PDB entry 7NS3 | electron microscopy, 3.50 A resolution | chains 5 and 9 of the 6 polymer chains in the assembly

# Chain 5
Molecule: Vacuolar import and degradation protein 28
Source organism: Saccharomyces cerevisiae (strain ATCC 204508 / S288c)
Reference sequence: P40547 (VID28_YEAST); residue numbers follow UniProt; this construct covers 1-921
Sequence (921 residues; row label = number of the first residue in the row):
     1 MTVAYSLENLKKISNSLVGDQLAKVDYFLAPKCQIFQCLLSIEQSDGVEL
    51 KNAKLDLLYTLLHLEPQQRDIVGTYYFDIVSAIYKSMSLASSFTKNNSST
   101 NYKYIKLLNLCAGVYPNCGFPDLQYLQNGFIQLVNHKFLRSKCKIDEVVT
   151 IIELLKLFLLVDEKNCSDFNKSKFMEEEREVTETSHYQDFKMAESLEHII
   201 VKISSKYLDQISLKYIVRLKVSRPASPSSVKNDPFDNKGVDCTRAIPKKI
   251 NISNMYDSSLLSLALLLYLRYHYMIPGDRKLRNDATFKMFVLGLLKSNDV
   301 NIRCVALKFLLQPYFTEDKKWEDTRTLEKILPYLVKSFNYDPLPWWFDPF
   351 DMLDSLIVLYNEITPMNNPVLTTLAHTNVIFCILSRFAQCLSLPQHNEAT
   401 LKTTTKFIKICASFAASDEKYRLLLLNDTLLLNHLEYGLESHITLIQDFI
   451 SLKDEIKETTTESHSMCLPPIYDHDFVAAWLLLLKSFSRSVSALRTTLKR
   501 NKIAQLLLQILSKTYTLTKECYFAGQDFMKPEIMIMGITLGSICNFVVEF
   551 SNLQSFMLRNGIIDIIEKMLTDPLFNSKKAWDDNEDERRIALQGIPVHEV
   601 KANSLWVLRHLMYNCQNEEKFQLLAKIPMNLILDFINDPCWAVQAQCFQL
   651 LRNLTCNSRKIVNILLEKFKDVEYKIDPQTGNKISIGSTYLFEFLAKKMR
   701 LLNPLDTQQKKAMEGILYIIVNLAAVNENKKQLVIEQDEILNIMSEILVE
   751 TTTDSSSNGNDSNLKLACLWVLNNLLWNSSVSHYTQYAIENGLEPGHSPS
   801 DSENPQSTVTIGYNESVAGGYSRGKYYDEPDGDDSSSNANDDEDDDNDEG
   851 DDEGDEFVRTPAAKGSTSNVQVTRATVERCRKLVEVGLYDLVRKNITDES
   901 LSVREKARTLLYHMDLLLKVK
Not modelled in the structure: 1-3, 165-186, 220-233, 670-690, 777-872, 919-921

# Chain 9
Molecule: Protein FYV10
Source organism: Saccharomyces cerevisiae
Reference sequence: A0A6A5PZU1 (A0A6A5PZU1_YEASX); residues 1-516 here = UniProt positions 1-516
Sequence (516 residues; row label = number of the first residue in the row):
     1 MAEKSIFNEPDVDFHLKLNQQLFHIPYELLSKRIKHTQAVINKETKSLHE
    51 HTAALNQIFEHNDVEHDELALAKITEMIRKVDHIERFLNTQIKSYCQILN
   101 RIKKRLEFFHELKDIKSQNSGTSHNGNNEGTRTKLIQWYQSYTNILIGDY
   151 LTRNNPIKYNSETKDHWNSGVVFLKQSQLDDLIDYDVLLEANRISTSLLH
   201 ERNLLPLISWINENKKTLTKKSSILEFQARLQEYIELLKVDNYTDAIVCF
   251 QRFLLPFVKSNFTDLKLASGLLIFIKYCNDQKPTSSTSSGFDTEEIKSQS
   301 LPMKKDRIFQHFFHKSLPRITSKPAVNTTDYDKSSLINLQSGDFERYLNL
   351 LDDQRWSVLNDLFLSDFYSMYGISQNDPLLIYLSLGISSLKTRDCLHPSD
   401 DENGNQETETATTAEKEVEDLQLFTLHSLKRKNCPVCSETFKPITQALPF
   451 AHHIQSQLFENPILLPNGNVYDSKKLKKLAKTLKKQNLISLNPGQIMDPV
   501 DMKIFCESDSIKMYPT
Not modelled in the structure: 1-186, 218-223, 281-303, 323-342, 372-516

# How chain 5 and chain 9 interact
Pairs across the interface (23; chain 5 residue first):
  Asp70(5) - Arg319(9)
  Ile71(5) - Arg319(9)  hydrogen bond (backbone-side chain)
  Val72(5) - Thr321(9)  hydrogen bond (backbone-side chain)
  Gly73(5) - Arg319(9)
  Thr74(5) - Pro318(9)
  Thr74(5) - Arg319(9)
  Thr74(5) - Thr321(9)
  Thr74(5) - Ser322(9)
  Asp78(5) - Ser322(9)  hydrogen bond
  Leu445(5) - His311(9)
  Phe449(5) - Phe312(9)  hydrophobic
  Phe449(5) - Phe313(9)  hydrophobic
  Thr459(5) - Lys305(9)
  Thr460(5) - Lys305(9)
  His464(5) - Leu317(9)
  Leu468(5) - Phe309(9)  hydrophobic
  Leu468(5) - Phe313(9)  hydrophobic
  Pro469(5) - Phe309(9)  hydrophobic
  Pro469(5) - Phe313(9)  hydrophobic
  Pro469(5) - Lys315(9)
  Pro470(5) - Phe313(9)
  Tyr472(5) - Phe312(9)
  Tyr472(5) - His314(9)
Other interface residues (no listed pair), chain 5 (22 interface residues in all): Tyr75, Phe77, Asp448, Ile456, Ser463, Ile471, Phe528
Other interface residues (no listed pair), chain 9 (14 interface residues in all): Ile308, Ile320

# In short
The interface between chain 5 and chain 9 involves 22 residues on one side and 14 on the other, with 3
hydrogen bonds. Polar pairs include Ile71(5)-Arg319(9), Val72(5)-Thr321(9) and Asp78(5)-Ser322(9).
Chain 5 is Vacuolar import and degradation protein 28 (Saccharomyces cerevisiae (strain ATCC 204508 / S288c))
and chain 9 is Protein FYV10 (Saccharomyces cerevisiae); the structure, Substrate receptor scaffolding module
of yeast Chelator-GID SR4 E3 ubiquitin ligase bound to Fbp1 substrate, was determined by electron microscopy,
deposited together with 7NS4, 7NS5, 7NSB and 7NSC.
